6HW4 - chains B and C of the 28 polymer chains in the assembly; structure by X-ray diffraction, 2.90 A resolution.

[Chain B]
Molecule: Proteasome subunit alpha type-3
Organism: Saccharomyces cerevisiae (strain ATCC 204508 / S288c)
Notes: EC 3.4.25.1
UniProtKB: P23638 (PSA3_YEAST); residues 0-257 here correspond to UniProt positions 1-258 (UniProt number = residue number + 1)
Chain sequence (258 residues; row label = number of the first residue in the row; numbering starts at 0):
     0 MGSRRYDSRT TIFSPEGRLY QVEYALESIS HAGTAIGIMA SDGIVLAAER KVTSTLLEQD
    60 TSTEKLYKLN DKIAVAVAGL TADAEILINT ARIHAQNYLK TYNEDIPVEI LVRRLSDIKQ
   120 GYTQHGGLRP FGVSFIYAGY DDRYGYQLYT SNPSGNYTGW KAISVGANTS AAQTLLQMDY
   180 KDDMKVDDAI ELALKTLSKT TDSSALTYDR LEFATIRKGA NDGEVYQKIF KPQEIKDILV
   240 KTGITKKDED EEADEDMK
Unresolved in the structure: 0, 245-257
Curated features (UniProtKB/Swiss-Prot):
  - cross-link (Glycyl lysine isopeptide (Lys-Gly)): Lys99 (interchain with G-Cter in ubiquitin), Lys198 (interchain with G-Cter in ubiquitin), Lys230 (interchain with G-Cter in ubiquitin)

[Chain C]
Molecule: Proteasome subunit alpha type-4
Organism: Saccharomyces cerevisiae (strain ATCC 204508 / S288c)
Notes: EC 3.4.25.1
UniProtKB: P40303 (PSA4_YEAST); residues -1 to 252 here correspond to UniProt positions 1-254 (UniProt number = residue number + 2)
Chain sequence (254 residues; numbered -1 to 252; the number before each row is that of its first residue; numbers below 1 keep their minus sign (Met-1 is residue -1)):
    -1 MSGYDRALSI FSPDGHIFQV EYALEAVKRG TCAVGVKGKN CVVLGCERRS TLKLQDTRIT
    59 PSKVSKIDSH VVLSFSGLNA DSRILIEKAR VEAQSHRLTL EDPVTVEYLT RYVAGVQQRY
   119 TQSGGVRPFG VSTLIAGFDP RDDEPKLYQT EPSGIYSSWS AQTIGRNSKT VREFLEKNYD
   179 RKEPPATVEE CVKLTVRSLL EVVQTGAKNI EITVVKPDSD IVALSSEEIN QYVTQIEQEK
   239 QEQQEQDKKK KSNH
Unresolved in the structure: -1 to 0, 241-252
Curated features (UniProtKB/Swiss-Prot):
  - modified residue: Thr58 (Phosphothreonine)

[How chain B and chain C interact]
Pairs across the interface (75):
  Arg3(B) with Arg4(C)
  Asp6(B) with Tyr2(C), hydrogen bond; Arg4(C), salt bridge
  Arg8(B) with Arg4(C)
  Thr10(B) with Leu6(C); Arg125(C)
  Ile11(B) with Leu6(C), hydrophobic; Gln17(C)
  Phe12(B) with Gln17(C), hydrogen bond (backbone-side chain); Tyr20(C), hydrophobic; Ala21(C), hydrophobic; Leu76(C), hydrophobic; Arg125(C); Pro126(C); Gly128(C)
  Ser13(B) with Tyr20(C)
  Pro14(B) with Tyr20(C), hydrophobic; Glu23(C)
  Glu15(B) with Glu23(C); Arg27(C), hydrogen bond (backbone-side chain)
  Gly16(B) with Tyr20(C); Glu23(C); Ala24(C); Arg27(C), hydrogen bond (backbone-side chain)
  Arg17(B) with Arg27(C)
  Leu18(B) with Arg125(C)
  Met38(B) with Asp54(C); Arg56(C)
  Arg112(B) with Arg81(C)
  Ser115(B) with Arg81(C), hydrogen bond (backbone-side chain)
  Asp116(B) with Arg81(C), salt bridge; Ile82(C)
  Gln119(B) with Ala78(C); Asp79(C); Ile82(C)
  Thr122(B) with Arg125(C), hydrogen bond (backbone-side chain)
  Gln123(B) with Tyr118(C); Gly123(C); Val124(C); Arg125(C), hydrogen bond (backbone-backbone); Phe127(C)
  His124(B) with Gly123(C); Val124(C)
  Gly125(B) with Tyr2(C); Gly123(C)
  Gly126(B) with Tyr2(C)
  Tyr143(B) with Arg56(C), hydrogen bond (backbone-side chain); Ile57(C), hydrophobic
  Tyr145(B) with Arg56(C), hydrogen bond (backbone-side chain)
  Gln146(B) with Ile57(C)
  Leu147(B) with Ile57(C)
  Tyr148(B) with Ile57(C)
  Ser153(B) with Ala78(C)
  Gly154(B) with Ala78(C); Arg81(C), hydrogen bond (backbone-side chain)
  Asn155(B) with Asn77(C); Ala78(C)
  Tyr156(B) with Pro59(C), hydrophobic; Arg81(C)
  Gly158(B) with Gln53(C); Asp54(C), hydrogen bond (backbone-backbone); Ile57(C); Thr58(C), hydrogen bond (backbone-side chain)
  Trp159(B) with Lys51(C); Leu52(C); Gln53(C); Asp54(C)
  Lys160(B) with Leu52(C), hydrogen bond (backbone-backbone); Gln53(C); Asp54(C)
  Ala161(B) with Leu52(C)
  Gln172(B) with Lys51(C)
  Leu175(B) with Leu52(C)
  Gln176(B) with Lys51(C); Leu52(C)
Other interface residues (no listed pair), chain B (41 interface residues in all): Glu108, Thr157, Tyr179
Other interface residues (no listed pair), chain C (31 interface residues in all): Leu50

[In short]
Chain B and chain C form an interface of 41 and 31 residues respectively; the contacts include 13 hydrogen
bonds and 2 salt bridges. Among the polar pairs are Asp6(B)-Arg4(C), Asp116(B)-Arg81(C) and Asp6(B)-Tyr2(C).
Here chain B is Proteasome subunit alpha type-3 and chain C is Proteasome subunit alpha type-4, both from
Saccharomyces cerevisiae (strain ATCC 204508 / S288c). Entry 6HW4 (Yeast 20S proteasome in complex with 16)
was determined by X-ray diffraction together with 6HTB, 6HTC, 6HTD, 6HTP, 6HTR, 6HUB and 30 further entries
from the same study.
